Entry 7VBC (electron microscopy, 3.01 A resolution); this record covers chains A and F of the 16 polymer chains in the assembly.

Chain A:
Molecule: DNA-directed RNA polymerase I subunit RPA1
Source organism: Homo sapiens
Notes: EC 2.7.7.6
UniProtKB: O95602 (RPA1_HUMAN); residues 1-1719 here = UniProt positions 1-1719
Amino-acid sequence (1719 residues; each row starts with the number of its first residue):
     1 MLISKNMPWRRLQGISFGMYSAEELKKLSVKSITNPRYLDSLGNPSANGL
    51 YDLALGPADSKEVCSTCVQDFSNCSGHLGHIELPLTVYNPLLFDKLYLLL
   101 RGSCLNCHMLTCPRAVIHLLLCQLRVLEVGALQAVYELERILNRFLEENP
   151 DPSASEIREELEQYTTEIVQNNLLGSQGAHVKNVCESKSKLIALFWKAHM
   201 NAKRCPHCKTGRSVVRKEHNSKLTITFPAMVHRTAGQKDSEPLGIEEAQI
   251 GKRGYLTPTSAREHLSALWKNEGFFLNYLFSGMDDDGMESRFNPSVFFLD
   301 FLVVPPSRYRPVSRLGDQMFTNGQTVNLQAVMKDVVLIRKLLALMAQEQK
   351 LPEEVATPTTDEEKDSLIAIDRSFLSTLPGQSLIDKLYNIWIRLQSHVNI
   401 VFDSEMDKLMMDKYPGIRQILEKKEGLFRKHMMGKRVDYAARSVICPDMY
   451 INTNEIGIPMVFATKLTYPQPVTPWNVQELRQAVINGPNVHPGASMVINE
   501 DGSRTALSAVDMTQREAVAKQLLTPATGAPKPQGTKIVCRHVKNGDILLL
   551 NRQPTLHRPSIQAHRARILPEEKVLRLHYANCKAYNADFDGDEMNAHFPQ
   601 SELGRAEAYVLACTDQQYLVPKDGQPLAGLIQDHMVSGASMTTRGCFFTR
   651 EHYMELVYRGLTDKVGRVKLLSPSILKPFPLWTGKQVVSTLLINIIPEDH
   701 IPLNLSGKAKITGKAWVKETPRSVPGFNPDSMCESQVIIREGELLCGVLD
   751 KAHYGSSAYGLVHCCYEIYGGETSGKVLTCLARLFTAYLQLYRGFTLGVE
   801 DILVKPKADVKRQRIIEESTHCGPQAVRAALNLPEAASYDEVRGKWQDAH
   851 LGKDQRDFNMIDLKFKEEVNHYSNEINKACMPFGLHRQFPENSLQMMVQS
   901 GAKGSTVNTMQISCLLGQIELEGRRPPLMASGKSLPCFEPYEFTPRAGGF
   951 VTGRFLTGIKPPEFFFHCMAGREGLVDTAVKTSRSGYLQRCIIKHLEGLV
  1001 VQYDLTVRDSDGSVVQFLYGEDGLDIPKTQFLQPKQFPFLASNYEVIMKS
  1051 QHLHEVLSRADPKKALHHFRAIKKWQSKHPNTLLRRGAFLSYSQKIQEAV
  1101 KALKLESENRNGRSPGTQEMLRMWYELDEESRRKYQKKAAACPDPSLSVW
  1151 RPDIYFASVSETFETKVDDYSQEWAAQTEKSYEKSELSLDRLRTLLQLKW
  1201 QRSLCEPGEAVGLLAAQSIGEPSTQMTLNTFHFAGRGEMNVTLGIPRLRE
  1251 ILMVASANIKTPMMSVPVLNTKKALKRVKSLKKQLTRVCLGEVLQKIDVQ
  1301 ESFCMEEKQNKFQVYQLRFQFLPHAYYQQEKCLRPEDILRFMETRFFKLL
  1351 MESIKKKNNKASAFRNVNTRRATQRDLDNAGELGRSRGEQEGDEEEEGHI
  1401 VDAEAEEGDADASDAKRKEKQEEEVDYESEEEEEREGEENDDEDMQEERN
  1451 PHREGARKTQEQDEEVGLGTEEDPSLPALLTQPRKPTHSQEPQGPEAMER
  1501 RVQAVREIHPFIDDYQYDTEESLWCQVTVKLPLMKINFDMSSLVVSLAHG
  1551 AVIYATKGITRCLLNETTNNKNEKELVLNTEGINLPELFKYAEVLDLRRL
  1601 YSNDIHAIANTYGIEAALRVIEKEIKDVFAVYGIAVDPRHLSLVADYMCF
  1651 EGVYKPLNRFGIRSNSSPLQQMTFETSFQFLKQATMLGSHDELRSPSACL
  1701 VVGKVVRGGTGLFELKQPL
Disordered / not traced: 1-5, 146-152, 228-252, 282-290, 349-380, 525-532, 1227-1238, 1302-1312, 1363-1495
Curated features (UniProtKB/Swiss-Prot):
  - region: Asp403 to Gly416 (Rudder)
  - binding site (Zn(2+)): Cys64, Cys67, Cys74, His77, Cys104, Cys107, Cys205, Cys208
  - binding site (DNA): Lys424, Arg429, Arg436, Arg1249
  - binding site (RNA): Arg552, Asp592
  - binding site (Mg(2+)): Asp588, Asp590, Asp592
  - site (NTP recognition and base pairing): Pro554, Gly798
  - modified residue (Phosphoserine): Ser240, Ser1386
Ion coordination: Zn2+ site 1: Cys64, Cys74, His77; Zn2+ site 2 near Cys104 (its only coordinating residue here); Mg2+: Asp590 (shared with 1 residue of chain R)
From the paper describing this entry:
  - disease-associated variants - E593Q: decreased catalytic activity (citing earlier work)

Chain F:
Molecule: DNA-directed RNA polymerases I, II, and III subunit RPABC2
Source organism: Homo sapiens
UniProtKB: P61218 (RPAB2_HUMAN); residues 1-127 here = UniProt positions 1-127
Amino-acid sequence (127 residues; each row starts with the number of its first residue):
     1 MSDNEDNFDGDDFDDVEEDEGLDDLENAEEEGQENVEILPSGERPQANQK
    51 RITTPYMTKYERARVLGTRALQIAMCAPVMVELEGETDPLLIAMKELKAR
   101 KIPIIIRRYLPDGSYEDWGVDELIITD
Disordered / not traced: 1-50, 127
Curated features (UniProtKB/Swiss-Prot):
  - modified residue: Ser2 (N-acetylserine)

Interface between chain A and chain F:
Contacting residue pairs - 77 pairs, chain A then chain F:
  Gln470(A) - Thr87(F)
  Pro471(A) - Ala74(F)
  Val472(A) - Cys76(F)
  Thr473(A) - Ala74(F)
  Thr473(A) - Cys76(F)
  Trp475(A) - Ile73(F)  hydrophobic
  Trp475(A) - Ala77(F)
  Trp475(A) - Val79(F)  hydrophobic
  Trp475(A) - Leu83(F)  hydrophobic
  Trp475(A) - Glu86(F)
  Trp475(A) - Ile92(F)
  Glu479(A) - Thr87(F)  hydrogen bond
  Thr535(A) - Cys76(F)  hydrogen bond
  Glu602(A) - Gly67(F)
  Glu602(A) - Ala70(F)
  Glu602(A) - Leu71(F)
  Glu602(A) - Pro89(F)
  Glu602(A) - Leu90(F)
  Leu603(A) - Gly67(F)
  Leu603(A) - Thr68(F)
  Arg605(A) - Asp88(F)  salt bridge
  Arg605(A) - Leu90(F)
  Ala606(A) - Ala63(F)
  Ala606(A) - Leu66(F)
  Ala606(A) - Gly67(F)
  Ala606(A) - Leu90(F)  hydrophobic
  Glu607(A) - Ala63(F)
  Tyr609(A) - Leu90(F)  hydrophobic
  Val610(A) - Arg62(F)
  Val610(A) - Leu66(F)  hydrophobic
  Leu611(A) - Lys59(F)
  Leu611(A) - Ala63(F)  hydrophobic
  Tyr1003(A) - Thr53(F)
  Tyr1003(A) - Glu61(F)  hydrogen bond
  Tyr1003(A) - Arg108(F)
  Tyr1003(A) - Tyr109(F)
  Arg1008(A) - Pro111(F)
  Arg1059(A) - Tyr56(F)
  Arg1059(A) - Ile124(F)
  Arg1151(A) - Ile52(F)  hydrogen bond (side chain-backbone)
  Arg1151(A) - Thr53(F)
  Asp1153(A) - Thr54(F)
  Ile1154(A) - Ile52(F)
  Glu1206(A) - Thr58(F)
  Pro1207(A) - Thr58(F)
  Pro1207(A) - Tyr60(F)
  Gly1208(A) - Tyr60(F)
  Glu1209(A) - Lys59(F)  salt bridge
  Glu1209(A) - Tyr60(F)  hydrogen bond
  Arg1694(A) - Pro111(F)
  Gly1709(A) - Tyr60(F)
  Thr1710(A) - Tyr60(F)
  Thr1710(A) - Arg64(F)  hydrogen bond (backbone-side chain)
  Gly1711(A) - Arg64(F)
  Leu1712(A) - Arg64(F)
  Leu1712(A) - Tyr109(F)
  Phe1713(A) - Tyr60(F)
  Phe1713(A) - Glu61(F)
  Phe1713(A) - Arg64(F)  hydrogen bond (backbone-side chain)
  Phe1713(A) - Ile106(F)  hydrophobic
  Phe1713(A) - Arg107(F)
  Phe1713(A) - Arg108(F)
  Glu1714(A) - Ile105(F)
  Glu1714(A) - Ile106(F)
  Glu1714(A) - Arg107(F)  hydrogen bond (backbone-backbone)
  Glu1714(A) - Tyr109(F)
  Leu1715(A) - Val65(F)  hydrophobic
  Leu1715(A) - Thr68(F)
  Leu1715(A) - Ile104(F)
  Leu1715(A) - Ile105(F)  hydrogen bond (backbone-backbone)
  Leu1715(A) - Ile106(F)
  Lys1716(A) - Ile105(F)  hydrogen bond (backbone-backbone)
  Lys1716(A) - Arg107(F)
  Gln1717(A) - Gln72(F)
  Gln1717(A) - Pro103(F)
  Pro1718(A) - Pro103(F)
  Pro1718(A) - Ile105(F)  hydrophobic
Interface residues without a listed pair, chain A (44 interface residues in all): Asn476, Lys543, Ser601, Gln1002, Asp1004, Gly1012, Val1056, Arg1202
Interface residues without a listed pair, chain F (44 interface residues in all): Pro55, Met94, Leu110, Asp117, Thr126

In short:
Chain A and chain F each contribute 44 residues to their interface; the contacts include 10 hydrogen bonds and
2 salt bridges. Among the polar pairs are Arg605(A)-Asp88(F), Glu1209(A)-Lys59(F) and Glu479(A)-Thr87(F). The
paper reports that E593Q of chain A reduces catalytic activity.
Here chain A is DNA-directed RNA polymerase I subunit RPA1 and chain F is DNA-directed RNA polymerases I, II,
and III subunit RPABC2, both from Homo sapiens. Entry 7VBC (Back track state of human RNA Polymerase I
Elongation Complex) was determined by electron microscopy (same publication as 7VBB and 7VBA).
